Entry 9BAR (X-ray diffraction, 1.75 A resolution); this record covers chain A.

== Chain A ==
Molecule: Parvalbumin alpha
From: Raja clavata
UniProtKB: P02630 (PRVA_RAJCL); residue numbers follow UniProt; this construct covers 1-109
Chain sequence (124 residues; row label = number of the first residue in the row; numbers below 1 keep their minus sign (Met-14 is residue -14)):
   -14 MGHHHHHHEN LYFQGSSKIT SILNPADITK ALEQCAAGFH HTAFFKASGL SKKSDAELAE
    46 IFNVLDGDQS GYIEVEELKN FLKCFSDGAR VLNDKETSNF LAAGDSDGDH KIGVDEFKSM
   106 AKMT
Not modelled in the structure: -14 to 1
Differences from the reference sequence: expression tag (-14 to 0)
UniProt features mapped onto this chain:
  - binding site (Ca(2+)): Asp51, Asp53, Ser55, Tyr57, Glu59, Glu62, Asp90, Asp92, Asp94, Lys96, Glu101
  - modified residue: Ser1 (N-acetylserine)
Bound ions: Ca2+ site 1: Asp51, Asp53, Ser55, Tyr57, Glu59, Glu62; Ca2+ site 2: Asp90, Asp92, Asp94, Lys96, Glu101

== Summary ==
The Ca2+ site 1 is built by Asp51, Asp53, Ser55, Tyr57, Glu59 and Glu62. Asp90, Asp92, Asp94, Lys96 and Glu101
coordinate Ca2+ site 2. UniProt lists 11 Ca2+-binding residues.
Chain A is Parvalbumin alpha (Raja clavata); the structure, Crystal structure of the alpha parvalbumin from
thornback ray, was determined by X-ray diffraction together with 9B26 and 9BB8 from the same study.
